9H9N - chains A and H of the 13 polymer chains in the assembly; structure by electron microscopy, 3.10 A resolution.

Chain A:
Molecule: 16S RNA
Source organism: Escherichia coli
Sequence (1541 nucleotides; row label = number of the first residue in the row; note: 1 number in that range is skipped by the numbering (no residue carries it; nothing is unmodelled there)):
     1 AAAUUGAAGA GUUUGAUCAU GGCUCAGAUU GAACGCUGGC GGCAGGCCUA ACACAUGCAA
    61 GUCGAACGGU AACAGGAAGA AGCUUGCUUC UUUGCUGACG AGUGGCGGAC GGGUGAGUAA
   121 UGUCUGGGAA ACUGCCUGAU GGAGGGGGAU AACUACUGGA AACGGUAGCU AAUACCGCAU
   181 AACGUCGCAA GACCAAAGAG GGGGACCUUC GGGCCUCUUG CCAUCGGAUG UGCCCAGAUG
   241 GGAUUAGCUA GUAGGUGGGG UAACGGCUCA CCUAGGCGAC GAUCCCUAGC UGGUCUGAGA
   301 GGAUGACCAG CCACACUGGA ACUGAGACAC GGUCCAGACU CCUACGGGAG GCAGCAGUGG
   361 GGAAUAUUGC ACAAUGGGCG CAAGCCUGAU GCAGCCAUGC CGCGUGUAUG AAGAAGGCCU
   421 UCGGGUUGUA AAGUACUUUC AGCGGGGAGG AAGGGAGUAA AGUUAAUACC UUUGCUCAUU
   481 GACGUUACCC GCAGAAGAAG CACCGGCUAA CUCCGUGCCA GCAGCCXCGG UAAUACGGAG
   541 GGUGCAAGCG UUAAUCGGAA UUACUGGGCG UAAAGCGCAC GCAGGCGGUU UGUUAAGUCA
   601 GAUGUGAAAU CCCCGGGCUC AACCUGGGAA CUGCAUCUGA UACUGGCAAG CUUGAGUCUC
   661 GUAGAGGGGG GUAGAAUUCC AGGUGUAGCG GUGAAAUGCG UAGAGAUCUG GAGGAAUACC
   721 GGUGGCGAAG GCGGCCCCCU GGACGAAGAC UGACGCUCAG GUGCGAAAGC GUGGGGAGCA
   781 AACAGGAUUA GAUACCCUGG UAGUCCACGC CGUAAACGAU GUCGACUUGG AGGUUGUGCC
   841 CUUGAGGCGU GGCUUCCGGA GCUAACGCGU UAAGUCGACC GCCUGGGGAG UACGGCCGCA
   901 AGGUUAAAAC UCAAAUGAAU UGACGGGGGC
   932 CCGCACAAGC GGUGGAGCAU GUGGUUUAAU UCGAUGXAAC GCGAAGAACC UUACCUGGUC
   992 UUGACAUCCA CGGAAGUUUU CAGAGAUGAG AAUGUGCCUU CGGGAACCGU GAGACAGGUG
  1052 CUGCAUGGCU GUCGUCAGCU CGUGUUGUGA AAUGUUGGGU UAAGUCCCGC AACGAGCGCA
  1112 ACCCUUAUCC UUUGUUGCCA GCGGUCCGGC CGGGAACUCA AAGGAGACUG CCAGUGAUAA
  1172 ACUGGAGGAA GGUGGGGAUG ACGUCAAGUC AUCAUGGCCC UUACGACCAG GGCUACACAC
  1232 GUGCUACAAU GGCGCAUACA AAGAGAAGCG ACCUCGCGAG AGCAAGCGGA CCUCAUAAAG
  1292 UGCGUCGUAG UCCGGAUUGG AGUCUGCAAC UCGACUCCAU GAAGUCGGAA UCGCUAGUAA
  1352 UCGUGGAUCA GAAUGCCACG GUGAAUACGU UCCCGGCCUU GUACACACCG CCCGUXACAC
  1412 CAUGGGAGUG GGUUGCAAAA GAAGUAGGUA GCUUAACCUU CGGGAGGGCG CUUACCACUU
  1472 UGUGAUUCAU GACUGGGGUG AAGUCGUAAC AAGGUAACCG UAGGGGAACC UGCGGUUGGA
  1532 UCACCUCCUU A
Not modelled in the structure: 932-1386, 1535-1542
Modified / non-standard residues: PSU (pseudouridine-5'-monophosphate) at position 516, G7M (N7-methyl-guanosine-5'-monophosphate) at position 527, 2MG (2N-methylguanosine-5'-monophosphate) at position 967, 5MC (5-methylcytidine-5'-monophosphate) at position 968, 2MG (2N-methylguanosine-5'-monophosphate) at position 1208, 4OC (4n,o2'-methylcytidine-5'-monophosphate) at position 1402, 5MC (5-methylcytidine-5'-monophosphate) at position 1407, UR3 (3-methyluridine-5'-monophoshate) at position 1498, 2MG (2N-methylguanosine-5'-monophosphate) at position 1516, MA6 (6N-dimethyladenosine-5'-monophoshate) at position 1518, MA6 (6N-dimethyladenosine-5'-monophoshate) at position 1519
Ion coordination: Mg2+ site 1 near G21 (its only coordinating residue here); Mg2+ site 2 near C48 (its only coordinating residue here); Mg2+ site 3 near A53 (its only coordinating residue here); Mg2+ site 4: A59, U387; Mg2+ site 5 near G100 (its only coordinating residue here); K+ site 1: G104, G105; Mg2+ site 6: A109, G331; Mg2+ site 7: A116, G117, G289; Mg2+ site 8 near C135 (its only coordinating residue here); K+ site 2: G145, A197; Mg2+ site 9: A174, C175; Mg2+ site 10: U180, A195; 32 more Mg2+ sites not listed; 4 more K+ sites not listed
Small-molecule neighbours: A1IC4 ((2S,3S)-2-[[(2S)-2-[[(2S,4S)-5-aminocarbonyloxy-4-oxidanyl-2-[[(2S,3R)-3-oxidanylpiperidin-2-yl]carbonylamino]pentanoyl]amino]-3-(1H-imidazol-4-yl)propanoyl]amino]-3-(2-chloranyl-1H-imidazol-4-yl)-3-oxidanyl-propanoic acid): U692, G693, U788, U789, G791, A792, A794, C795, C796, U1506

Chain H:
Protein: Small ribosomal subunit protein uS8
Source organism: Escherichia coli
UniProt: P0A7W7 (RS8_ECOLI); numbering as in UniProt (aligned over 1-130)
Amino-acid sequence (130 residues; row label = number of the first residue in the row):
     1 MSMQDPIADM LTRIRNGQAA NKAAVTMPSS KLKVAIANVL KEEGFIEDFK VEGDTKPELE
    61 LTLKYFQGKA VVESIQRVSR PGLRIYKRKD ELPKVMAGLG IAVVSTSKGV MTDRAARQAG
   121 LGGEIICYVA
Not modelled in the structure: 1

How chain A and chain H interact:
Pairs across the interface - 58 pairs, chain A then chain H:
  C586(A) - Gln4(H)  hydrogen bond to the sugar
  C586(A) - Pro81(H)  phosphate contact
  G587(A) - Gln4(H)  sugar contact
  G587(A) - Pro81(H)  phosphate contact
  G587(A) - Arg84(H)  salt bridge to the phosphate
  G588(A) - Met3(H)  sugar contact
  U589(A) - Pro6(H)  phosphate contact
  U589(A) - Ser30(H)  phosphate contact
  U590(A) - Ser30(H)  phosphate contact
  U590(A) - Lys31(H)  phosphate contact
  U591(A) - Lys31(H)  phosphate contact
  G597(A) - Tyr86(H)  base contact
  U598(A) - Tyr86(H)  phosphate contact
  C599(A) - Lys87(H)  sugar contact
  C599(A) - Arg88(H)  phosphate contact
  C599(A) - Gly122(H)  hydrogen bond to the sugar
  C599(A) - Gly123(H)  sugar contact
  A600(A) - Arg88(H)  salt bridge to the phosphate
  A600(A) - Lys89(H)  hydrogen bond to the phosphate
  A600(A) - Gly120(H)  sugar contact
  G601(A) - Lys89(H)  salt bridge to the phosphate
  A640(A) - Ser107(H)  hydrogen bond to the sugar
  A640(A) - Lys108(H)  hydrogen bond to the phosphate
  U641(A) - Ser107(H)  sugar contact
  U641(A) - Lys108(H)  salt bridge to the phosphate
  A642(A) - Ser105(H)  base contact
  A642(A) - Thr106(H)  base contact
  A642(A) - Ser107(H)  base contact
  A642(A) - Gly109(H)  sugar contact
  A642(A) - Val110(H)  sugar contact
  C643(A) - Lys31(H)  salt bridge to the phosphate
  C643(A) - Glu124(H)  hydrogen bond to the sugar
  U644(A) - Arg84(H)  sugar contact
  U652(A) - Lys56(H)  phosphate contact
  U653(A) - Thr55(H)  base contact
  U653(A) - Lys56(H)  salt bridge to the phosphate
  G755(A) - Gln4(H)  base contact
  C756(A) - Ser2(H)  sugar contact
  C823(A) - Ser2(H)  hydrogen bond to the sugar
  G824(A) - Ser2(H)  hydrogen bond to the sugar
  G824(A) - Met3(H)  sugar contact
  A825(A) - Met3(H)  sugar contact
  A825(A) - Asp9(H)  hydrogen bond to the sugar
  A825(A) - Arg13(H)  hydrogen bond to the sugar
  C826(A) - Asn16(H)  hydrogen bond to the base
  U828(A) - Lys22(H)  salt bridge to the phosphate
  G874(A) - Asn16(H)  base contact
  U875(A) - Thr12(H)  base contact
  U875(A) - Arg15(H)  hydrogen bond to the sugar
  U875(A) - Asn16(H)  hydrogen bond to the sugar
  C876(A) - Ala8(H)  sugar contact
  C876(A) - Thr12(H)  hydrogen bond to the sugar
  C876(A) - Arg15(H)  salt bridge to the phosphate
  G877(A) - Asp5(H)  sugar contact
  A878(A) - Gln4(H)  sugar contact
  A878(A) - Arg80(H)  salt bridge to the phosphate
  A878(A) - Pro81(H)  phosphate contact
  A878(A) - Gly82(H)  hydrogen bond to the phosphate
Other interface residues (no listed pair), chain A (32 interface residues in all): U827, C879
Other interface residues (no listed pair), chain H (37 interface residues in all): Ala20, Leu32, Leu121

Overview:
32 residues of chain A and 37 residues of chain H are in contact; the contacts include 15 hydrogen bonds and 9
salt bridges. Polar pairs include C826(A)-Asn16(H), C586(A)-Gln4(H) and C599(A)-Gly122(H). Chain A binds
compound A1IC4. A59(A) and U387(A) form the Mg2+ site 4.
Chain A is 16S RNA and chain H is Small ribosomal subunit protein uS8, both from Escherichia coli; the
structure, Complex 4 (BODY) 30S-GE81112 (weak residual tRNA), was determined by electron microscopy, deposited
together with 9H8G, 9H9H, 9H9I, 9H9J, 9H9K, 9H9L and 9H9M.
